PDB entry 3T2W | X-ray diffraction, 1.50 A resolution | chain A

[Chain A]
Name: Avidin/streptavidin
Source organism: Shewanella denitrificans
UniProtKB: Q12QS6 (Q12QS6_SHEDO); residues 3-122 here correspond to UniProt positions 43-162 (UniProt number = residue number + 40)
Chain sequence (122 residues; each row starts with the number of its first residue):
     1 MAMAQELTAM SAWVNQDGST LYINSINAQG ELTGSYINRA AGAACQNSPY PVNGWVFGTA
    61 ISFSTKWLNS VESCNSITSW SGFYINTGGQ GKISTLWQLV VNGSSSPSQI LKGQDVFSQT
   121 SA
Disordered / not traced: 1-3, 87-88, 121-122
Sequence notes: expression tag (1-2); engineered mutation Ala-43 (Phe83 in Q12QS6)
Disulfides: Cys-45/Cys-74
Small-molecule neighbours: biotin (BTN): Asn-15, Ser-19, Tyr-36, Asn-38, Ala-40, Ala-44, Cys-45, Trp-67, Cys-74, Ser-76, Thr-78, Trp-80, Trp-97, Leu-99, Asp-115
From the paper describing this entry:
  - mutagenesis - C45A/C74A: decreased binding to biotin
  - mutagenesis - C45A/C74A: abolished binding to 2-iminobiotin
  - mutagenesis - C45A/C74A (51.1 and 61.3 degC): decreased stability

[In short]
Chain A binds biotin. The paper reports that C45A/C74A reduce binding to biotin; C45A/C74A abolish binding to
2-iminobiotin.
Chain A is Avidin/streptavidin (Shewanella denitrificans); the structure, Crystal structure of shwanavidin
(F43A) - biotin complex, was determined by X-ray diffraction (same publication as 3SZI, 3SZH, 3SZJ and 3T2X).
